PDB entry 9FZA | X-ray diffraction, 2.21 A resolution | chains A and B

Chain A:
Molecule: Transcriptional enhancer factor TEF-1
From: Homo sapiens
UniProt: P28347 (TEAD1_HUMAN); residue numbers follow UniProt; this construct covers 209-426
Amino-acid sequence (220 residues; each row starts with the number of its first residue):
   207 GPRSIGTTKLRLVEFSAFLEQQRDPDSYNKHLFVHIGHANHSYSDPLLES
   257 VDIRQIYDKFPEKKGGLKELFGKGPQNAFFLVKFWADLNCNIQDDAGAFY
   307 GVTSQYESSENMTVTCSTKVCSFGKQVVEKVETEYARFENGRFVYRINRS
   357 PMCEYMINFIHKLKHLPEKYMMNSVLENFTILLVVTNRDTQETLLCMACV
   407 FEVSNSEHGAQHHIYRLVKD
Disordered / not traced: 207-209, 245-251, 298-302
Construct notes: insertion (208)
Residues lining bound ligands: A1IHH (N-[(4-phenoxyphenyl)methyl]imidazo[1,2-a]pyridine-3-carboxamide): L218, F221, A223, F239, V240, A292, L294, V308, S310, Y312, T324, M358, M362, F365, I366, L369, L382, F385, I387, L389, M403, C405, F407

Chain B:
Molecule: Transcriptional coactivator YAP1
From: Homo sapiens
UniProt: P46937 (YAP1_HUMAN); residue numbers follow UniProt; this construct covers 51-110
Amino-acid sequence (60 residues; each row starts with the number of its first residue):
    51 GHQIVHVRGDSETDLEALFNAVMNPKTANVPQTVPMRLRKLPDSFFKPPE
   101 PKSHSRQAST
Disordered / not traced: 101-110
Curated features (UniProtKB/Swiss-Prot):
  - modified residue: S61 (Phosphoserine), T63 (Phosphothreonine), K90 (N6-lactoyllysine), S105 (Phosphoserine), S109 (Phosphoserine), T110 (Phosphothreonine)

Chain A / chain B interface:
Pairs across the interface - 71 pairs, chain A then chain B:
  E255(A) - P92(B)
  E255(A) - S94(B)  hydrogen bond
  S256(A) - P92(B)
  V257(A) - L91(B)  hydrophobic
  V257(A) - P92(B)
  Q261(A) - R89(B)  hydrogen bond (backbone-side chain)
  Q261(A) - K90(B)  hydrogen bond (side chain-backbone)
  I262(A) - M86(B)  hydrophobic
  D264(A) - T83(B)  hydrogen bond
  D264(A) - R89(B)  salt bridge
  K265(A) - T83(B)
  K265(A) - M86(B)
  K265(A) - R89(B)
  L287(A) - F95(B)  hydrophobic
  K289(A) - F95(B)  hydrogen bond (side chain-backbone)
  K289(A) - F96(B)
  W291(A) - S94(B)
  W291(A) - F95(B)
  W291(A) - P98(B)
  W291(A) - P99(B)
  S328(A) - D64(B)  hydrogen bond
  S328(A) - L68(B)
  F329(A) - L68(B)  hydrophobic
  F329(A) - A71(B)  hydrophobic
  F329(A) - V80(B)  hydrophobic
  F329(A) - P81(B)
  Q332(A) - R58(B)  hydrogen bond (backbone-side chain)
  V333(A) - H56(B)
  V333(A) - V57(B)
  V333(A) - R58(B)  hydrogen bond (backbone-backbone)
  V333(A) - D64(B)
  V334(A) - V55(B)  hydrophobic
  V334(A) - H56(B)
  V334(A) - V57(B)  hydrophobic
  E335(A) - I54(B)
  E335(A) - V55(B)
  E335(A) - H56(B)  hydrogen bond (backbone-backbone)
  K336(A) - Q53(B)
  K336(A) - I54(B)
  K336(A) - V55(B)
  V337(A) - I54(B)  hydrogen bond (backbone-backbone)
  E338(A) - Q53(B)  hydrogen bond
  S356(A) - Q53(B)  hydrogen bond
  P357(A) - Q53(B)
  Y361(A) - S61(B)
  Y361(A) - D64(B)  hydrogen bond
  Y361(A) - L65(B)
  Y361(A) - L68(B)
  N364(A) - L65(B)
  F365(A) - L65(B)  hydrophobic
  F365(A) - L68(B)  hydrophobic
  F365(A) - F69(B)  hydrophobic
  K368(A) - L65(B)
  K368(A) - E66(B)  salt bridge
  K368(A) - F69(B)
  L369(A) - F69(B)
  S380(A) - V72(B)
  V381(A) - L68(B)
  V381(A) - F69(B)  hydrophobic
  V381(A) - V72(B)
  E383(A) - P85(B)
  E383(A) - M86(B)  hydrogen bond (side chain-backbone)
  N384(A) - L68(B)
  V406(A) - F95(B)  hydrophobic
  E408(A) - R87(B)  salt bridge
  Q417(A) - P99(B)
  H418(A) - P99(B)
  H419(A) - S94(B)
  Y421(A) - P92(B)  hydrophobic
  Y421(A) - S94(B)  hydrogen bond
  Y421(A) - F95(B)  hydrogen bond (side chain-backbone)
Also at the interface, not in a pair above, chain A (40 interface residues in all): K331, L372, M377, F385
Also at the interface, not in a pair above, chain B (32 interface residues in all): A67, V84, K97

In short:
40 residues of chain A and 32 residues of chain B are in contact; the contacts include 16 hydrogen bonds and 3
salt bridges. Polar contacts include D264(A)-R89(B), K368(A)-E66(B) and E408(A)-R87(B). Chain A binds compound
A1IHH.
Here chain A is Transcriptional enhancer factor TEF-1 and chain B is Transcriptional coactivator YAP1, both
from Homo sapiens. Entry 9FZA (TEAD1/YAP in complex with a reversible inhibitor
N-[(4-phenoxyphenyl)methyl]imidazo[1,2-a]pyridine-3-carboxamide) was determined by X-ray diffraction.
